PDB entry 7W5G | X-ray diffraction, 1.80 A resolution | chain A

[Chain A]
Name: Terpene cyclase 6
Organism: Hypocrea atroviridis
Notes: EC 4.2.3.-, 4.2.3.104, 4.2.3.137, 4.2.3.157, 4.2.3.182, 4.2.3.57
UniProt: A0A5S9I252 (TATC6_HYPAT); residue numbers follow UniProt; this construct covers 1-386
Sequence (397 residues; each row starts with the number of its first residue; numbers below 1 keep their minus sign (Gly-10 is residue -10)):
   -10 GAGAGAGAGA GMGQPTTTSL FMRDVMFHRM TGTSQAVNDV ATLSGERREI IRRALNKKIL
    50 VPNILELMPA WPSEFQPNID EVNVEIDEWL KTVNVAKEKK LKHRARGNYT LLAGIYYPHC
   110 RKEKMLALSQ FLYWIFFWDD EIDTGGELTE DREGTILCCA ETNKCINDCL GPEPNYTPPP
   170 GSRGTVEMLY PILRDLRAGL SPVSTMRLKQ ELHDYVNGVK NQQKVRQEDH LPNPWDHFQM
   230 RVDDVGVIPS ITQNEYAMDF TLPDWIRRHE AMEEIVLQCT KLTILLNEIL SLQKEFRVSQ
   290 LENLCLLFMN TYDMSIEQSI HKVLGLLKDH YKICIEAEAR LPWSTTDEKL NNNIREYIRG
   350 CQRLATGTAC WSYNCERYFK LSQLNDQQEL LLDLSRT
Unresolved in the structure: -10 to 30, 386
Differences from the reference sequence: expression tag (-10 to 0)
UniProt features mapped onto this chain:
  - motif: Asp128 to Asp132 (D(D/E)XX(D/E) motif), Asn276 to Glu284 (NSE motif), Trp360 to Tyr367 (WxxxxxRY motif)
  - binding site (Mg(2+)): Asp128, Asn276, Ser280
  - binding site ((2E,6E)-farnesyl diphosphate): Arg366, Tyr367

[Summary]
UniProt lists 3 Mg2+-binding residues and (2E,6E)-farnesyl diphosphate-binding residues Arg366 and Tyr367.
Chain A is Terpene cyclase 6 (Hypocrea atroviridis); the structure, The apo structure of trichobrasilenol
synthase TaTC6 with the space group of orthorhombic, was determined by X-ray diffraction (same publication as
7W5H, 7W5F, 7W5I and 7W5J).
